Entry 2WIQ (X-ray diffraction, 2.00 A resolution); this record covers chains A and B.

== Chain A (and B) ==
Protein: Killerred
Source organism: Anthomedusae sp. DC-2005
Notes: chain B of this document is another copy of the same molecule, construct and numbering; everything in this record applies to it too
Reference sequence: Q2TCH5 (Q2TCH5_9CNID); aligned to UniProt positions 2-237 over residues 2-237
Chain sequence (257 residues; row label = number of the first residue in the row; note: 2 numbers in that range are skipped by the numbering (no residue carries them; nothing is unmodelled there); numbers below 1 keep their minus sign (Met-21 is residue -21)):
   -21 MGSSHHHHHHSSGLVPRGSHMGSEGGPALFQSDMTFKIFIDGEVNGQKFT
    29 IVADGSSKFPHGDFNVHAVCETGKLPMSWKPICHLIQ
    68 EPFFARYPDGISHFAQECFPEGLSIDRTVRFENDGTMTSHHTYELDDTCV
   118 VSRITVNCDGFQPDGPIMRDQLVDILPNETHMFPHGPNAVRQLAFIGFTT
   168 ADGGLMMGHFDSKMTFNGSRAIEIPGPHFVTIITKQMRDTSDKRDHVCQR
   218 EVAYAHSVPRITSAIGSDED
Not modelled in the structure: -21 to 1, 230-237 (chain B: -21 to 1, 233-237)
Glycans and other covalent adducts: covalent link Gln65-Glu68
Modified residues: Gln65 ([2-(3-carbamoyl-1-imino-propyl)-4-(4-hydroxy-benzylidene)-5-oxo-4,5-dihydro-imidazol-1-yl]-acetic acid; CRQ)
Sequence notes: chromophore (65, 65, 65)
What the authors report for this chain:
  - contacts within the chain: Met204-Cys215 (hydrogen bond)

== How chain A and chain B interact ==
Contacting residue pairs (56):
  Asn43(A) with Ala231(B); Ile232(B)
  Glu99(A) with Arg158(B), salt bridge
  Leu143(A) with Phe150(B), hydrophobic; Pro194(B), hydrophobic
  Pro144(A) with Phe196(B); Val225(B), hydrophobic
  Asn145(A) with His148(B); Phe196(B)
  Glu146(A) with Glu146(B); His148(B), hydrogen bond (backbone-side chain); Phe196(B); His223(B); Val225(B)
  His148(A) with Asn145(B); Glu146(B), hydrogen bond (side chain-backbone); Phe162(B)
  Phe150(A) with Leu143(B), hydrophobic; Leu172(B), hydrophobic; Met174(B), hydrophobic
  Arg158(A) with Glu99(B), salt bridge
  Leu160(A) with Phe162(B)
  Ala161(A) with Phe162(B)
  Phe162(A) with His148(B); Leu160(B); Ala161(B); Phe162(B), hydrophobic
  Leu172(A) with Phe150(B), hydrophobic; Pro151(B)
  Met174(A) with Phe150(B), hydrophobic
  Pro194(A) with Leu143(B), hydrophobic
  Phe196(A) with Pro144(B); Asn145(B); Glu146(B)
  Thr198(A) with Val225(B)
  Ile200(A) with Val225(B), hydrophobic; Pro226(B); Ile228(B)
  Lys202(A) with Ile228(B); Ala231(B)
  Cys215(A) with Ala231(B)
  Arg217(A) with Ile228(B); Ser230(B), hydrogen bond (side chain-backbone); Ala231(B)
  Val219(A) with Ile228(B), hydrophobic
  His223(A) with Glu146(B), salt bridge
  Val225(A) with Pro144(B), hydrophobic; Glu146(B); Thr198(B)
  Pro226(A) with Pro144(B); Ile200(B); Tyr221(B)
  Arg227(A) with Ile200(B)
  Ile228(A) with Ile200(B); Lys202(B); Arg217(B)
Other interface residues (no listed pair), chain A (31 interface residues in all): Pro151, Thr201, Met204, Tyr221
Other interface residues (no listed pair), chain B (32 interface residues in all): Thr201, Val219, Arg227, Thr229

== Overview ==
Chain A and chain B form an interface of 31 and 32 residues respectively, with 3 hydrogen bonds and 3 salt
bridges. Among the polar pairs are Glu99(A)-Arg158(B), His223(A)-Glu146(B) and Glu146(A)-His148(B). From the
paper: contacts within the chain involving Met204(A) and Cys215(A).
Chain A and chain B are both Killerred (Anthomedusae sp. DC-2005); the structure, Fluorescent protein
KillerRed in the native state, was determined by X-ray diffraction, deposited together with 2WIS.
